Entry 7V4N (X-ray diffraction, 2.20 A resolution); this record covers chain A.

Chain A:
Molecule: Beta-hydroxylase
Organism: Streptomyces sp. MK730-62F2
UniProt: C4NCJ7 (C4NCJ7_9ACTN); numbering as in UniProt (aligned over 1-182)
Amino-acid sequence (182 residues; row label = number of the first residue in the row):
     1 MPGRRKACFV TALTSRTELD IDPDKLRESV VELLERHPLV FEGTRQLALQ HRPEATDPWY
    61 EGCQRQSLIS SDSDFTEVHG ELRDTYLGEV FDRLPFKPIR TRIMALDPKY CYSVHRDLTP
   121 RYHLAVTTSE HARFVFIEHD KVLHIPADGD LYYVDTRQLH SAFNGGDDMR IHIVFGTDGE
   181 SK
Not modelled in the structure: 1-11, 180-182
Ion coordination: Fe ion site 1: Glu89, Asp92; Fe ion site 2: Asp140 (shared with 1 residue of chain B)
From the paper describing this entry:
  - catalytic residues: His115, Asp117, His160 (by similarity / conservation)
  - mutagenesis - H123A, H172A: decreased expression

Summary:
The Fe ion site 1 is built by Glu89 and Asp92. From the paper: catalytic residues His115, Asp117 and His160;
H123A and H172A reduce expression.
Chain A is Beta-hydroxylase (Streptomyces sp. MK730-62F2); the structure, Unique non-heme hydroxylase in
biosynthesis of nucleoside antibiotic pathway uncover mechanism of reaction, was determined by X-ray
diffraction together with 7V4F, 7V4M and 7V4P from the same study.
